PDB entry 6S2Y | X-ray diffraction, 2.30 A resolution | chains A and D of the 4 polymer chains in the assembly

# Chain A (and D)
Name: Water-soluble chlorophyll protein
From: Lepidium virginicum
Notes: chain D of this document is another copy of the same molecule, construct and numbering; everything in this record applies to it too
Reference sequence: O04797 (O04797_LEPVR); residues 1-180 here correspond to UniProt positions 27-206 (UniProt number = residue number + 26)
Amino-acid sequence (180 residues; row label = number of the first residue in the row):
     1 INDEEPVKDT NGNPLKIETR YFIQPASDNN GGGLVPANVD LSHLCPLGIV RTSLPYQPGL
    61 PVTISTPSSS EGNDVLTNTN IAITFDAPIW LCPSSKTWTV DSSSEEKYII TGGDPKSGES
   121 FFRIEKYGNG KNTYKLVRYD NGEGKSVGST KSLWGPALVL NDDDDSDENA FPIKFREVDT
Unresolved in the structure: 1-3, 28-30, 68-72, 139-142, 162-168, 180 (chain D: 1-4, 28-30, 67-72, 140-143, 180)
Cystine bridges: Cys-45/Cys-92
Bound ions: chlorophyll b Mg near Pro-36 (its only coordinating residue here)
Ligand contacts:
  - chlorophyll b (CHL), molecule 1: Val-35, Pro-36, Ala-37, Asn-38, Leu-41, Leu-44, Leu-47, Val-50, Thr-52, Ser-53, Leu-54, Gln-57, Leu-60, Ala-87, Ile-89, Trp-90, Leu-91, Cys-92, Trp-154
  - chlorophyll b (CHL), molecule 2: Asn-38, Asp-40, Leu-41, Leu-44
  - chlorophyll b (CHL), molecule 3: Leu-54, Gln-57, Ile-89, Leu-91
From the paper describing this entry:
  - binding site for chlorophyll b: Leu-91

# How chain A and chain D interact
Pairs across the interface (20):
  Leu-41(A) / Leu-91(D)
  Ser-42(A) / Trp-90(D)
  Ser-42(A) / Leu-91(D)
  His-43(A) / Trp-90(D)
  His-43(A) / Leu-91(D)
  His-43(A) / Cys-92(D)
  Leu-44(A) / Leu-44(D)  hydrophobic
  Leu-44(A) / Leu-91(D)  hydrogen bond (backbone-backbone)
  Cys-45(A) / Cys-45(D)  hydrophobic
  Cys-45(A) / Leu-91(D)
  Cys-45(A) / Pro-93(D)
  Trp-90(A) / Ser-42(D)
  Trp-90(A) / His-43(D)
  Leu-91(A) / Leu-41(D)
  Leu-91(A) / Ser-42(D)
  Leu-91(A) / His-43(D)
  Leu-91(A) / Leu-44(D)  hydrogen bond (backbone-backbone)
  Leu-91(A) / Cys-45(D)
  Cys-92(A) / His-43(D)
  Pro-93(A) / Cys-45(D)
Interface residues without a listed pair, chain A (10 interface residues in all): Pro-46

# In short
10 residues of chain A face 9 of chain D across their interface, with 2 hydrogen bonds. The hydrogen-bonded
pair Leu-44(A)/Leu-91(D) is a backbone contact. Chain A binds 3 copies of chlorophyll b. From the paper: a
binding site for chlorophyll b at Leu-91(A).
Chain A and chain D are both Water-soluble chlorophyll protein (Lepidium virginicum); the structure,
Water-soluble Chlorophyll Protein (WSCP) from Lepidium virginicum with Chlorophyll-b, was determined by X-ray
diffraction (same publication as 6S2Z).
